Entry 8YQZ (electron microscopy, 2.78 A resolution); this record covers chains A and B of the 10 polymer chains in the assembly.

== Chain A ==
Name: DNA-directed RNA polymerase subunit
From: African swine fever virus
Notes: EC 2.7.7.6
Reference sequence: A0A3S7XUW7 (A0A3S7XUW7_ASF); residues 1-1450 here = UniProt positions 1-1450
Amino-acid sequence (1450 residues; row label = number of the first residue in the row):
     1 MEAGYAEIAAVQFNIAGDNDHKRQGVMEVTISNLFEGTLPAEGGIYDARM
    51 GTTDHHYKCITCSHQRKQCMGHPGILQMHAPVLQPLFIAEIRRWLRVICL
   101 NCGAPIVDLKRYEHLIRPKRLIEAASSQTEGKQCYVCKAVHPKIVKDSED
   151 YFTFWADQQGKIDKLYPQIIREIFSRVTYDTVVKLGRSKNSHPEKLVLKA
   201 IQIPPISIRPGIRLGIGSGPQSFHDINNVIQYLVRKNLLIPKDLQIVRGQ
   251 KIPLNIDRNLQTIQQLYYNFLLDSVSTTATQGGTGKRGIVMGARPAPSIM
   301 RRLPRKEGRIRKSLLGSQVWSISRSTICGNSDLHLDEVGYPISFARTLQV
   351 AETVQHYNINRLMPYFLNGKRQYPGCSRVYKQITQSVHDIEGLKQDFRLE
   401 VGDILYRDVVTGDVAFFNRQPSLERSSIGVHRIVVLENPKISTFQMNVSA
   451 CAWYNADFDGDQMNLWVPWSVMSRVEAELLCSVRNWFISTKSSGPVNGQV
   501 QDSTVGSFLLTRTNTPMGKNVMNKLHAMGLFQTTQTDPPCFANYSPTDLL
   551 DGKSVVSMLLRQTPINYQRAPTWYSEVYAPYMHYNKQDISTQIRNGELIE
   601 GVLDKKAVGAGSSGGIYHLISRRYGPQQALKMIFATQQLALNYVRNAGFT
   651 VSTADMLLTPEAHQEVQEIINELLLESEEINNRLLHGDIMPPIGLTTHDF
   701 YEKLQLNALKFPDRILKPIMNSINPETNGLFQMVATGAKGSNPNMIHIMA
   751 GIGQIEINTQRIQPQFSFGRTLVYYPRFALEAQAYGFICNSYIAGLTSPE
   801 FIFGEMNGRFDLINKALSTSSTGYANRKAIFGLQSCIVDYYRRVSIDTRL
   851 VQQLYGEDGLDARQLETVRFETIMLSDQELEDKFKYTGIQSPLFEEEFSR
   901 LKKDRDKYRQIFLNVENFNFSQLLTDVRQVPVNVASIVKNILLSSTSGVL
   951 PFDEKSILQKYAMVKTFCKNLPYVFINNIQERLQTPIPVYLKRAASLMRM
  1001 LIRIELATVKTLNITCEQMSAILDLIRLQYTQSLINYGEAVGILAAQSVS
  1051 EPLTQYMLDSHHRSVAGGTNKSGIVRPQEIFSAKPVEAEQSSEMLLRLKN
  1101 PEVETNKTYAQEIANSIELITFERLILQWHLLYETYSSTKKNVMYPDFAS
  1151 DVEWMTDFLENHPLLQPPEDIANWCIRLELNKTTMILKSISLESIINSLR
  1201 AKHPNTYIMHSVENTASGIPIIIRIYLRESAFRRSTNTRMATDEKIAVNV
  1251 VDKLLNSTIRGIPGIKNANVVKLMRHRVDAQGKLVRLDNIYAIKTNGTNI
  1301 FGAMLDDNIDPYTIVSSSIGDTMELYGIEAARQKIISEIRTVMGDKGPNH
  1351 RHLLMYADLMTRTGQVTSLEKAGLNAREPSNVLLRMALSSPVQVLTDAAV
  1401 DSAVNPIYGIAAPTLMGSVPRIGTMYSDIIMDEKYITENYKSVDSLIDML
Disordered / not traced: 1, 213-223, 276-296, 1057-1072, 1133-1142, 1213-1220, 1443-1450
Metal / ion sites: Zn2+: C59, C62, C69, H72; Mg2+: D457, D459, D461
From the paper describing this entry:
  - binding site for the 8-nt DNA strand: R305, K306

== Chain B ==
Name: DNA-directed RNA polymerase subunit beta
From: African swine fever virus
Notes: EC 2.7.7.6
Reference sequence: A0A2X0RU95 (A0A2X0RU95_ASF); residues 1-1242 here = UniProt positions 1-1242
Amino-acid sequence (1242 residues; numbered 1 to 1242; the number before each row is that of its first residue):
     1 MEPLRPQITYGPIETVDNEELTEADMLSFISAAVNSTGLIGYNIKSFDDL
    51 MDNGIPQIVKQMFNVDITYKDQRDHTEIDKLRESVQIQFNFTDVNIERPQ
   101 HRNYSQGNKINLLPNKARLCGLSYSGPVNLAAEVILTAHYSNGRQEVKRA
   151 SIPPFQVSTFPIMRGSNRCHTHHLSKTAKKEIGEDPNEPGGYFIARGGEW
   201 VVDLLENIRFNTLHIHYHTMQQGNNEIIRGEFISQPGGAFENSSQIIIRY
   251 MTTGAITIEINSTKFSKLRIPWYLIFRMFGMTGDDSIIEQVVFDLESNSL
   301 VNTFMIEILEKSIHVLDPIFQPVQHELNREKIIQFLSEKVSKFVSNPSAY
   351 KSDENAVQYLNERQLTILDKILLPHMGQTADTRVRKLRFLGLLIHKILLV
   401 IMNVFPPTDRDSYRTKRVHGSGVSLAKAFKAIFNTSVIAPIINGFKELLK
   451 QTAFEELTQRNIIEAFSAALSKNTASDLNRSMEQSIISGNKTIMVRQRPI
   501 VNRVSTQSLERKNLLNTISALRTVNTHNTTNASKQTERADMMRRVHASYP
   551 GYICVAQSADTGEKVGMSKQLAITANVCTAGEVLSLKQRLLSDPAIQQLA
   601 DVSNKDIVRKGLARVFINGEWIGCCTNAFELAQRYRMLRREGKVVHPHTT
   651 IYWDSMVDEVEFWLDVGRLTRPLLIVDNNIEKYNQACYKAAEARKKGDKD
   701 WEKHKIPFIQNTRFTPQMAKDILAGTLTLEDLVAQGICEFITPEEAENCL
   751 VAFSIIELRKHKHDVTRRFTHVDVPQAILGLAALVSPYANCTQPARVTYE
   801 TNQGRQTGGWYCFSWPYRVDMNRFFQFYNEMPLVKTIAHNYVIPNGLNTI
   851 VAYMIYGGYNQEDSVIVSQSFIDRGGFAGTFYREEKVELESDIESFGKPD
   901 PLITKNLKPGANYEKLVDGFVPVGTVVKKGDIIIGKVAKIRGEKDELNKY
   951 IDRSVMYGFDEPAVVDAVMRPHGPNDEIFGLMRLRYERNLNIGDKMSSRS
  1001 GNKGIAALALPTSDMPFTEDGLQPDLIVNPHSHPSRMTNGQMIETTVGLA
  1051 NALQGVVTDGTAFLPINVQLLSERLAQEGLRFNGCQKMFNGQTGEYFDAA
  1101 IFIGPTYHQRLQKFVLDDRYAVASYGPTDALTGQPLDGKRSHGGLRLGEM
  1151 EHWVLTAQGAMQTIIEKSHDDSDGCISYICRNCGEPAIYNASHPIYKCMN
  1201 CDVQADIGMVDSRRSSIVFQHEMRAANVNITSVLSPRVFQPA
Disordered / not traced: 1-7, 218-224, 490-503, 527-536, 941-948
Metal / ion sites: Zn2+: C1180, C1183, C1198, C1201

== How chain A and chain B interact ==
Residue-residue contacts - 359 pairs, chain A then chain B:
  E2(A) - Y1189(B)  hydrogen bond (backbone-side chain)
  A3(A) - Y1178(B)  hydrophobic
  A3(A) - Y1189(B)
  A3(A) - I1207(B)
  A3(A) - M1209(B)
  G4(A) - I1207(B)
  G4(A) - G1208(B)
  G4(A) - M1209(B)  hydrogen bond (backbone-backbone)
  Y5(A) - M1209(B)
  A6(A) - M1209(B)  hydrogen bond (backbone-backbone)
  A6(A) - V1210(B)
  A6(A) - L1234(B)  hydrophobic
  E7(A) - L1234(B)
  E7(A) - S1235(B)  hydrogen bond (backbone-backbone)
  I8(A) - V1233(B)
  A9(A) - V1233(B)  hydrogen bond (backbone-backbone)
  A9(A) - S1235(B)
  A10(A) - T1231(B)
  A10(A) - S1232(B)
  A10(A) - V1233(B)  hydrogen bond (backbone-backbone)
  V11(A) - I1230(B)  hydrophobic
  V11(A) - T1231(B)
  Q12(A) - N1229(B)
  Q12(A) - I1230(B)
  Q12(A) - T1231(B)  hydrogen bond (backbone-backbone)
  Q12(A) - V1233(B)
  F13(A) - N1229(B)
  F13(A) - I1230(B)  hydrophobic
  N14(A) - V1228(B)
  N14(A) - N1229(B)  hydrogen bond (backbone-backbone)
  I15(A) - N1227(B)
  A16(A) - N1227(B)  hydrogen bond (backbone-backbone)
  D20(A) - N1229(B)
  H21(A) - N1227(B)  hydrogen bond
  R23(A) - M1199(B)
  R23(A) - N1200(B)
  Q24(A) - E1185(B)  hydrogen bond
  Q24(A) - M1199(B)
  Q24(A) - N1200(B)
  Q24(A) - N1229(B)  hydrogen bond
  G25(A) - M1199(B)
  T61(A) - I1188(B)
  T61(A) - I1195(B)
  C62(A) - I1188(B)  hydrophobic
  C62(A) - N1190(B)  hydrogen bond (backbone-side chain)
  C62(A) - I1195(B)
  S63(A) - N1190(B)  hydrogen bond (backbone-side chain)
  S63(A) - H1193(B)
  H64(A) - Y1189(B)  hydrogen bond (side chain-backbone)
  H64(A) - N1190(B)
  R66(A) - D1129(B)  hydrogen bond (side chain-backbone)
  R66(A) - A1130(B)
  R66(A) - R1214(B)
  K67(A) - R1214(B)  hydrogen bond (backbone-side chain)
  C69(A) - R1214(B)  hydrogen bond (backbone-side chain)
  M70(A) - R1214(B)
  M70(A) - I1217(B)  hydrophobic
  M70(A) - H1221(B)  hydrogen bond (backbone-side chain)
  G71(A) - H1221(B)
  Q84(A) - N1227(B)
  L86(A) - A1226(B)
  L198(A) - N1227(B)
  Q202(A) - R1224(B)
  Q202(A) - A1225(B)
  P205(A) - H1221(B)
  S207(A) - L1131(B)
  S207(A) - R1214(B)
  I208(A) - L1131(B)
  I208(A) - V1218(B)  hydrophobic
  I208(A) - H1221(B)
  P210(A) - A1130(B)
  P210(A) - L1131(B)
  H224(A) - L1131(B)
  Y267(A) - N1227(B)  hydrogen bond
  L271(A) - A1225(B)
  L271(A) - A1226(B)  hydrophobic
  I299(A) - E1222(B)
  M300(A) - E1222(B)
  M300(A) - A1226(B)  hydrophobic
  R302(A) - E1222(B)  salt bridge
  L303(A) - E1222(B)
  R309(A) - L1131(B)
  R309(A) - T1132(B)
  R309(A) - S1215(B)
  R309(A) - V1218(B)
  R309(A) - E1222(B)  salt bridge
  R311(A) - R1146(B)
  K312(A) - R1146(B)  hydrogen bond (backbone-side chain)
  S313(A) - T1132(B)
  S313(A) - Q1134(B)  hydrogen bond (backbone-side chain)
  S313(A) - R1213(B)  hydrogen bond (backbone-side chain)
  S313(A) - S1215(B)  hydrogen bond (backbone-side chain)
  L314(A) - R1213(B)  hydrogen bond (backbone-side chain)
  L314(A) - S1216(B)
  L314(A) - F1219(B)  hydrophobic
  L315(A) - E1149(B)
  L315(A) - H1152(B)
  G316(A) - R1146(B)
  G316(A) - L1147(B)
  G316(A) - R1213(B)  hydrogen bond (backbone-side chain)
  S317(A) - R1146(B)
  S317(A) - L1147(B)  hydrogen bond (backbone-backbone)
  S317(A) - S1168(B)  hydrogen bond
  S317(A) - R1213(B)  hydrogen bond
  Q318(A) - Q1134(B)
  Q318(A) - P1135(B)
  Q318(A) - L1136(B)  hydrogen bond (side chain-backbone)
  Q318(A) - D1137(B)
  Q318(A) - G1138(B)
  Q318(A) - G1144(B)  hydrogen bond (side chain-backbone)
  Q318(A) - L1145(B)
  Q318(A) - R1146(B)
  Q318(A) - S1172(B)  hydrogen bond (backbone-side chain)
  V319(A) - G1144(B)
  V319(A) - L1145(B)  hydrogen bond (backbone-backbone)
  V319(A) - K1167(B)
  V319(A) - D1171(B)
  W320(A) - V1122(B)  hydrophobic
  W320(A) - A1123(B)
  W320(A) - S1124(B)
  W320(A) - Y1125(B)
  W320(A) - G1126(B)
  W320(A) - P1127(B)
  W320(A) - P1135(B)
  W320(A) - G1143(B)
  W320(A) - G1144(B)
  W320(A) - K1167(B)  hydrogen bond (backbone-side chain)
  W320(A) - D1171(B)  hydrogen bond (backbone-backbone)
  S321(A) - V1122(B)
  S321(A) - A1123(B)  hydrogen bond (backbone-backbone)
  S321(A) - S1124(B)
  S321(A) - K1167(B)
  S321(A) - D1171(B)
  I322(A) - A1121(B)
  I322(A) - V1122(B)  hydrogen bond (backbone-backbone)
  I322(A) - L1145(B)  hydrophobic
  S323(A) - Y1120(B)
  S323(A) - A1121(B)
  R324(A) - R1119(B)
  R324(A) - Y1120(B)  hydrogen bond (backbone-backbone)
  R324(A) - L1145(B)
  C328(A) - A1007(B)  hydrophobic
  N330(A) - Y859(B)
  S331(A) - G857(B)  hydrogen bond (side chain-backbone)
  S331(A) - G858(B)
  S331(A) - Y859(B)
  D332(A) - Y859(B)  hydrogen bond
  F344(A) - R1119(B)
  F344(A) - Y1120(B)
  F344(A) - A1121(B)  hydrophobic
  T347(A) - A1123(B)
  L348(A) - V1122(B)
  R378(A) - S1124(B)
  F416(A) - T1163(B)
  N418(A) - E1151(B)
  Q420(A) - E1151(B)
  S422(A) - M1150(B)
  S422(A) - E1151(B)  hydrogen bond
  S422(A) - V1154(B)
  L423(A) - M1150(B)  hydrophobic
  E424(A) - V1154(B)
  R425(A) - V1154(B)
  R425(A) - A1157(B)  hydrogen bond (side chain-backbone)
  R425(A) - Q1158(B)  hydrogen bond (backbone-side chain)
  I428(A) - E1151(B)
  I428(A) - V1154(B)  hydrophobic
  I428(A) - Q1158(B)  hydrogen bond (backbone-side chain)
  S442(A) - V1115(B)
  S442(A) - L1116(B)
  S442(A) - R1119(B)  hydrogen bond
  T443(A) - I992(B)
  T443(A) - G993(B)
  V448(A) - Q861(B)
  V448(A) - E862(B)
  C451(A) - E862(B)
  D457(A) - D863(B)
  F458(A) - Q861(B)
  F458(A) - E862(B)  hydrogen bond (backbone-backbone)
  F458(A) - D863(B)
  F458(A) - S864(B)
  F458(A) - I1005(B)
  D459(A) - K995(B)
  D459(A) - K1003(B)
  D459(A) - I1005(B)
  G460(A) - I1005(B)
  Q462(A) - D1118(B)
  N464(A) - L1145(B)
  W466(A) - L1147(B)  hydrophobic
  W466(A) - K1167(B)
  P468(A) - E1166(B)
  W469(A) - E1166(B)  hydrogen bond (backbone-side chain)
  W469(A) - D1170(B)
  W469(A) - D1171(B)  hydrogen bond
  S470(A) - E1166(B)  hydrogen bond (backbone-side chain)
  M472(A) - Q1162(B)
  S473(A) - Q1162(B)
  S473(A) - T1163(B)
  S473(A) - E1166(B)
  E476(A) - A1160(B)
  E476(A) - M1161(B)
  E476(A) - Q1162(B)  hydrogen bond (side chain-backbone)
  E476(A) - T1163(B)  hydrogen bond
  L480(A) - Q1158(B)
  L480(A) - G1159(B)
  C481(A) - Q1158(B)
  C481(A) - A1160(B)  hydrophobic
  W486(A) - Q1158(B)
  V500(A) - Q861(B)  hydrogen bond (backbone-side chain)
  Q501(A) - Q861(B)
  Q501(A) - E862(B)
  Q501(A) - N1029(B)
  Q501(A) - H1031(B)  hydrogen bond (backbone-side chain)
  D502(A) - I855(B)
  D502(A) - Q861(B)
  D502(A) - N1029(B)
  D502(A) - H1031(B)  salt bridge
  V505(A) - H1031(B)
  H526(A) - E1095(B)  salt bridge
  L641(A) - G857(B)
  L641(A) - G858(B)
  R645(A) - G857(B)
  R645(A) - N1090(B)  hydrogen bond (backbone-side chain)
  R645(A) - F1097(B)
  N646(A) - E1095(B)  hydrogen bond
  N646(A) - Y1096(B)
  N646(A) - F1097(B)
  N646(A) - D1098(B)  hydrogen bond (backbone-backbone)
  A647(A) - D1098(B)  hydrogen bond (backbone-backbone)
  A647(A) - A1099(B)
  G648(A) - F1097(B)
  F649(A) - Y853(B)
  F649(A) - M854(B)
  F649(A) - I855(B)  hydrogen bond (backbone-backbone)
  T650(A) - Y853(B)  hydrogen bond (side chain-backbone)
  T650(A) - A1100(B)
  T650(A) - I1101(B)
  T650(A) - F1102(B)  hydrogen bond (side chain-backbone)
  V651(A) - Y853(B)
  V651(A) - P1030(B)  hydrophobic
  V651(A) - M1042(B)
  V651(A) - F1102(B)
  S652(A) - M1042(B)
  S652(A) - N1083(B)
  S652(A) - C1085(B)
  S652(A) - F1102(B)
  T653(A) - M1042(B)  hydrogen bond (side chain-backbone)
  T653(A) - T1046(B)  hydrogen bond
  T653(A) - V1068(B)
  T653(A) - F1102(B)
  A654(A) - N1083(B)
  M656(A) - H1033(B)
  M656(A) - N1039(B)  hydrogen bond
  L657(A) - V1068(B)  hydrophobic
  L657(A) - Q1069(B)
  L730(A) - P1034(B)  hydrophobic
  M733(A) - P1030(B)
  M733(A) - H1031(B)
  M733(A) - P1034(B)
  A738(A) - H1031(B)
  K739(A) - H1031(B)
  K739(A) - P1034(B)
  K739(A) - S1035(B)
  G740(A) - S1035(B)
  N744(A) - P1034(B)
  N744(A) - S1035(B)
  N744(A) - M1037(B)
  I748(A) - M1037(B)  hydrophobic
  I748(A) - N1039(B)
  Q765(A) - H546(B)
  F766(A) - A547(B)
  S767(A) - E747(B)
  F768(A) - M656(B)  hydrophobic
  R770(A) - A746(B)
  R770(A) - E747(B)
  R770(A) - C749(B)  hydrogen bond (side chain-backbone)
  R770(A) - L750(B)
  T771(A) - A547(B)
  V773(A) - A746(B)
  V773(A) - C749(B)
  V773(A) - L750(B)
  V773(A) - V751(B)  hydrogen bond (backbone-backbone)
  Y774(A) - V751(B)
  Y774(A) - F753(B)  hydrophobic
  Y774(A) - D773(B)  hydrogen bond
  Y774(A) - I778(B)
  Y775(A) - L750(B)
  P776(A) - L750(B)
  P776(A) - R767(B)
  Y792(A) - C791(B)
  Y792(A) - T792(B)
  Y792(A) - Q793(B)
  Y792(A) - M1037(B)  hydrophobic
  Y792(A) - N1039(B)
  I793(A) - I1066(B)
  I793(A) - V1068(B)
  A794(A) - I1066(B)
  G795(A) - N790(B)
  G795(A) - C791(B)
  L796(A) - N790(B)  hydrogen bond (backbone-side chain)
  L796(A) - F1063(B)
  T797(A) - F753(B)
  T797(A) - F1063(B)
  S798(A) - P775(B)
  S798(A) - F1063(B)
  P799(A) - F753(B)
  F801(A) - A789(B)
  F801(A) - P794(B)  hydrophobic
  F801(A) - F1063(B)  hydrophobic
  I802(A) - P550(B)  hydrophobic
  E805(A) - V555(B)
  E805(A) - A556(B)
  E805(A) - P794(B)
  E805(A) - T798(B)  hydrogen bond
  M806(A) - V545(B)
  R809(A) - R543(B)  hydrogen bond (side chain-backbone)
  R809(A) - R544(B)
  R809(A) - V545(B)
  R809(A) - V555(B)
  R809(A) - A556(B)
  R809(A) - Q557(B)
  R809(A) - S558(B)  hydrogen bond
  F810(A) - R544(B)
  I813(A) - D540(B)
  I813(A) - R543(B)
  A816(A) - G562(B)
  L817(A) - D540(B)
  R827(A) - E1149(B)  salt bridge
  R827(A) - W1153(B)
  I830(A) - W1153(B)  hydrophobic
  F831(A) - E1149(B)
  A1040(A) - T1156(B)
  I1043(A) - W1153(B)
  I1043(A) - A1157(B)  hydrophobic
  L1044(A) - A1157(B)  hydrophobic
  Q1047(A) - V1154(B)
  Q1047(A) - A1157(B)
  M1386(A) - F1219(B)  hydrophobic
  M1386(A) - M1223(B)  hydrophobic
  L1395(A) - M1223(B)  hydrophobic
  L1395(A) - V1228(B)  hydrophobic
  I1410(A) - T1156(B)
  L1415(A) - S1216(B)  hydrogen bond (backbone-side chain)
  M1416(A) - S1212(B)
  M1416(A) - S1216(B)
  M1416(A) - Q1220(B)
  G1417(A) - H1169(B)  hydrogen bond (backbone-side chain)
  G1417(A) - D1211(B)
  G1417(A) - S1212(B)
  G1417(A) - R1213(B)
  G1417(A) - S1216(B)  hydrogen bond (backbone-side chain)
  V1419(A) - I1165(B)  hydrophobic
  P1420(A) - M1161(B)
  I1422(A) - M1161(B)
  G1423(A) - G1159(B)
  T1424(A) - G1159(B)  hydrogen bond (side chain-backbone)
  T1424(A) - M1161(B)
  T1424(A) - Q1162(B)
  M1425(A) - M1161(B)  hydrophobic
  M1425(A) - I1165(B)  hydrophobic
Interface residues without a listed pair, chain A (188 interface residues in all): V26, H72, F87, P204, I310, S325, T326, G329, P421, K440, Q445, V644, H747, L772, E781, G804, L812, N826, E1039, L1383, A1399, S1418
Interface residues without a listed pair, chain B (183 interface residues in all): D409, S548, V565, G566, R671, A752, L779, A795, V797, Y799, Q869, G1004, I1043, S1072, F1082, Q1092, T1128, G1133, H1142, G1148, L1155, I1164, C1175, I1176, R1181, Y1196

== Overview ==
Chain A and chain B form an interface of 188 and 183 residues respectively, with 74 hydrogen bonds and 5 salt
bridges. Polar pairs include R302(A)-E1222(B), R309(A)-E1222(B) and D502(A)-H1031(B). The Zn2+ site is built
by C59(A), C62(A), C69(A) and H72(A). The paper reports a binding site for the 8-nt DNA strand at R305(A) and
K306(A).
Here chain A is DNA-directed RNA polymerase subunit and chain B is DNA-directed RNA polymerase subunit beta,
both from African swine fever virus. Entry 8YQZ (African swine fever virus RNA Polymerase--DNA complex) was
determined by electron microscopy together with 8YQT, 8YQU, 8YQV, 8YQW, 8YQX and 8YQY from the same study.
